Entry 5CJ7 (X-ray diffraction, 2.90 A resolution); this record covers chains A and P of the 3 polymer chains in the assembly.

# Chain A
Name: DNA polymerase lambda
Organism: Homo sapiens
Notes: EC 2.7.7.7
UniProtKB: Q9UGP5 (DPOLL_HUMAN); residues 242-575 here = UniProt positions 242-575
Chain sequence (334 residues; numbered 242 to 575; the number before each row is that of its first residue):
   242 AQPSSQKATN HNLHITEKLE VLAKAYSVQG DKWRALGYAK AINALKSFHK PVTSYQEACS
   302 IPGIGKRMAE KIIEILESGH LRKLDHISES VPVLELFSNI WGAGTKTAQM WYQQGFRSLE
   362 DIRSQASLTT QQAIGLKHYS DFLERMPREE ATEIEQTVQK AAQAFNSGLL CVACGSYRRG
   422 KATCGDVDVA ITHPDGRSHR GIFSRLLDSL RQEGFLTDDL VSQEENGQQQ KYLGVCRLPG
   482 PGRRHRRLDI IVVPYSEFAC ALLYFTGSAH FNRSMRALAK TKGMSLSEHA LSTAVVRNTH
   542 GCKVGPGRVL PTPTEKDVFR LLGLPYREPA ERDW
Unresolved in the structure: 242-329
Differences from the reference sequence: engineered mutation Ala431 (Leu in Q9UGP5)

# Chain P
Molecule: 6-nt DNA strand
Sequence (6 nucleotides; each row starts with the number of its first residue):
     1 CAGTAC

# Chain A / chain P interface
Residue-residue contacts (27):
  Ile341(A) - DT4(P)  phosphate contact
  Trp342(A) - DT4(P)  hydrogen bond to the phosphate
  Trp342(A) - DA5(P)  hydrogen bond to the phosphate
  Gly343(A) - DG3(P)  phosphate contact
  Gly343(A) - DT4(P)  hydrogen bond to the phosphate
  Ala344(A) - DG3(P)  phosphate contact
  Ala344(A) - DT4(P)  phosphate contact
  Gly345(A) - DG3(P)  hydrogen bond to the phosphate
  Thr346(A) - DG3(P)  hydrogen bond to the phosphate
  Lys347(A) - DA2(P)  phosphate contact
  Lys347(A) - DG3(P)  hydrogen bond to the phosphate
  Thr348(A) - DG3(P)  hydrogen bond to the phosphate
  Arg420(A) - DC6(P)  hydrogen bond to the phosphate
  Asp427(A) - DA5(P)  phosphate contact
  Asp427(A) - DC6(P)  phosphate contact
  Asp429(A) - DA5(P)  phosphate contact
  Asp429(A) - DC6(P)  phosphate contact
  Leu474(A) - DA5(P)  sugar contact
  Arg488(A) - DA5(P)  salt bridge to the phosphate
  Asp490(A) - DA5(P)  sugar contact
  Tyr505(A) - DA5(P)  hydrogen bond to the base
  Tyr505(A) - DC6(P)  sugar contact
  Phe506(A) - DC6(P)  phosphate contact
  Thr507(A) - DC6(P)  phosphate contact
  Gly508(A) - DC6(P)  phosphate contact
  Ala510(A) - DC6(P)  base contact
  Asn513(A) - DC6(P)  sugar contact
Interface residues without a listed pair, chain A (24 interface residues in all): Gly416, Lys472, Ser509, Arg514

# Overview
The interface between chain A and chain P involves 24 residues on one side and 5 on the other; the contacts
include 9 hydrogen bonds and 1 salt bridge. Polar pairs include Tyr505(A)-DA5(P), Trp342(A)-DT4(P) and
Trp342(A)-DA5(P).
Chain A is DNA polymerase lambda (Homo sapiens) and chain P is a 6-nt DNA strand; the structure, Human DNA
polymerase lambda L431A mutant- MgdTTP binary and complex with 6 paired DNA, was determined by X-ray
diffraction (same publication as 4XQ8, 4XRH, 5CA7, 5CHG, 5CR0, 5CWR, 5DDM and 5DKW).
